8CUY - chains A and B; structure by electron microscopy, 2.40 A resolution.

[Chain A (and B)]
Protein: Polyketide synthase PKS13
Organism: Mycolicibacterium smegmatis MC2 155
Notes: EC 2.3.1.94; fragment: The gene for Mycobacterium smegmatis polyketide synthase 13 (Pks13) was tagged with TEV-cleavable GFP at its C-terminus and purified from its natural source with anti-GFP nanobody beads. GFP was cleaved to yield the full-length Pks13.; chain B of this document is another copy of the same molecule, construct and numbering; everything in this record applies to it too
UniProtKB: I7FMV0 (I7FMV0_MYCS2); residues 1-1816 here correspond to UniProt positions 26-1841 (UniProt number = residue number + 25)
Amino-acid sequence (1816 residues; numbered 1 to 1816; the number before each row is that of its first residue):
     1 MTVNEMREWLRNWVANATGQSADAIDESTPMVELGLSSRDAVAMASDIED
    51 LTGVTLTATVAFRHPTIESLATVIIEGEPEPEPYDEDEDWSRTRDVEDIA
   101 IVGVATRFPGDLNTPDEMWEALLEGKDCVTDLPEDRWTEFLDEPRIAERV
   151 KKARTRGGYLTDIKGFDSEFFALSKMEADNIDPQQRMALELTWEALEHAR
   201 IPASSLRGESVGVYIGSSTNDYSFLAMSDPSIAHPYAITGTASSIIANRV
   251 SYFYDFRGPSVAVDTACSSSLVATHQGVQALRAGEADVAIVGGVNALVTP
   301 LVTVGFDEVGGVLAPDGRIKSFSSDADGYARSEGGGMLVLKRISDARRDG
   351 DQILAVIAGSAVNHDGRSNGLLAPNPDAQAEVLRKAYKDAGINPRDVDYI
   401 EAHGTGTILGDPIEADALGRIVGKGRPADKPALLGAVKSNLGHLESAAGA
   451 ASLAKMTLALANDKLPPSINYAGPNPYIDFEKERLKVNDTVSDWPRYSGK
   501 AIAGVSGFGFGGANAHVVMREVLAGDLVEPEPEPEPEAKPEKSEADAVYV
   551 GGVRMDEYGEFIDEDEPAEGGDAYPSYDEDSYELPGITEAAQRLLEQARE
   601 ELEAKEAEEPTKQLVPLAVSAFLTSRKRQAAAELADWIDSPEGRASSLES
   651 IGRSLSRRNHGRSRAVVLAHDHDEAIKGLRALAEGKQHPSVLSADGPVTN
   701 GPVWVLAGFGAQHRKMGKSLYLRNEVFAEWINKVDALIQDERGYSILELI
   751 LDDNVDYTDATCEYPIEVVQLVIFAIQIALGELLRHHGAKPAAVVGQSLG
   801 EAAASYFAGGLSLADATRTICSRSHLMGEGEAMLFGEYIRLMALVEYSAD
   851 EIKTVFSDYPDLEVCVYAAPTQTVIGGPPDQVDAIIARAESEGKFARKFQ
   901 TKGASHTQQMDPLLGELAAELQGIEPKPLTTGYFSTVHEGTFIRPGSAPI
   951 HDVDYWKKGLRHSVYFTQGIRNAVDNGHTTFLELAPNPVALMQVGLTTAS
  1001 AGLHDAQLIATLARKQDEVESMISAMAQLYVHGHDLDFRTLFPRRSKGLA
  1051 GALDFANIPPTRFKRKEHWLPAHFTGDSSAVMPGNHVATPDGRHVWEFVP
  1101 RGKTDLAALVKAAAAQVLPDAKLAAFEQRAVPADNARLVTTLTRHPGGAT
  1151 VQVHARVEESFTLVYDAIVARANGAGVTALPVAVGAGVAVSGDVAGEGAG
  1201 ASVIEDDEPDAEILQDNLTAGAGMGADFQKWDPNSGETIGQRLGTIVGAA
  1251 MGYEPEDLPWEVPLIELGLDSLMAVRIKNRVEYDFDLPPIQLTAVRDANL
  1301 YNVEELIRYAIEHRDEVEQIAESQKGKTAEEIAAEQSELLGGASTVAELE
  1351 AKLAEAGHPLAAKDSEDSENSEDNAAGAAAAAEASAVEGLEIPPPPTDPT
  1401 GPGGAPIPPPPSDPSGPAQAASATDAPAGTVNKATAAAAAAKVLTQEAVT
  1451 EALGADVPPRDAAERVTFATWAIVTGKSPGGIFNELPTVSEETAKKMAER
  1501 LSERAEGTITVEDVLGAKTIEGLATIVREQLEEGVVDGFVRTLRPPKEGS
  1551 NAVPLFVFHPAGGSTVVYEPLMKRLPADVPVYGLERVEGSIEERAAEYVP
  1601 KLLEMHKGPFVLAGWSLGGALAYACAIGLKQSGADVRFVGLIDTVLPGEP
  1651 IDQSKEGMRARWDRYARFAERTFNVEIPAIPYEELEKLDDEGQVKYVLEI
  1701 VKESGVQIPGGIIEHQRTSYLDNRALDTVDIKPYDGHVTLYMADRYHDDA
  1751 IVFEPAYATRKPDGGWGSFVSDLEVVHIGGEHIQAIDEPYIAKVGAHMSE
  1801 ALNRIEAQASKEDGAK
Unresolved in the structure: 530-587, 1075-1816 (chain B: 1-88, 530-587, 1075-1816)
Covalently attached groups: 4'-phosphopantetheine (PNS) linked to Ser38; unknown ligand (UNL) linked to Cys267, Ser798
Residues lining bound ligands: 4'-phosphopantetheine (PNS): Arg39, Ala58, Thr59, Phe62, Ala461, Asn462, Asp463, Ala1052
What the authors report for this chain:
  - post-translational modification sites: Ser38
  - binding site for 4'-phosphopantetheine: Ser38
  - binding site for unknown ligand: Cys267, Phe709, Ser798
  - contacts within the chain: Arg63-Arg496 (pi stacking), Glu88-Arg384 (hydrogen bond), Phe709-Phe899 (pi stacking), Arg897-Phe899 (cation-pi contact), His906-Gly959 (backbone contact), His906-His962 (backbone contact)
  - catalytic residues: Ser798, Arg823, Ser905, His906

[Interface between chain A and chain B]
Contacting residue pairs (102; chain A residue first):
  Arg94(A) with Ala283(B)
  Arg145(A) with Ser231(B)
  Ile146(A) with Pro230(B), hydrophobic
  Arg207(A) with Arg367(B)
  Asn220(A) with Asn220(B)
  Phe224(A) with Phe224(B), hydrophobic; Met227(B), hydrophobic
  Met227(A) with Phe224(B), hydrophobic; Met227(B), hydrophobic; Leu301(B), hydrophobic
  Pro230(A) with Ile146(B), hydrophobic
  Pro235(A) with Gly305(B); Glu308(B); Val309(B), hydrophobic
  Thr239(A) with Phe510(B)
  Ser243(A) with Asp264(B)
  Ser244(A) with Asp264(B); Thr265(B); Ala266(B)
  Ile245(A) with Phe510(B), hydrophobic
  Asn248(A) with His364(B); Gly511(B)
  Ser251(A) with His364(B)
  Tyr252(A) with His364(B); Gly366(B); Arg367(B), hydrogen bond (backbone-side chain); Ser368(B); Gly370(B); Leu371(B)
  Phe253(A) with Arg367(B), hydrogen bond (backbone-side chain)
  Asp255(A) with Gly366(B); Arg367(B), hydrogen bond (side chain-backbone)
  Phe256(A) with His364(B); Gly366(B)
  Arg257(A) with Asn363(B); His364(B); Asp365(B), hydrogen bond (side chain-backbone); Gly366(B)
  Gly258(A) with Asn363(B); His364(B), hydrogen bond (backbone-backbone)
  Pro259(A) with Val362(B)
  Ser260(A) with Thr265(B); His364(B)
  Val261(A) with Val263(B), hydrophobic; Thr265(B); Val272(B), hydrophobic; Gln276(B)
  Ala262(A) with Ala262(B); Val263(B); Asp264(B), hydrogen bond (backbone-backbone)
  Val263(A) with Val261(B), hydrophobic; Ala262(B)
  Asp264(A) with Ser243(B); Ser244(B); Ala262(B), hydrogen bond (backbone-backbone)
  Thr265(A) with Ser244(B); Ser260(B); Val261(B)
  Ala266(A) with Ser244(B)
  Val272(A) with Val261(B), hydrophobic
  His275(A) with Glu285(B), salt bridge
  Gln276(A) with Val261(B); Gln276(B), hydrogen bond
  Ala283(A) with Arg94(B)
  Glu285(A) with His275(B), salt bridge; Lys385(B), hydrogen bond (backbone-side chain)
  Leu301(A) with Met227(B), hydrophobic; Pro230(B), hydrophobic
  Gly305(A) with Pro235(B)
  Phe306(A) with Ile238(B), hydrophobic
  Glu308(A) with Pro235(B)
  Val309(A) with Pro235(B), hydrophobic
  Val362(A) with Pro259(B)
  Asn363(A) with Arg257(B); Gly258(B); Pro259(B)
  His364(A) with Asn248(B), hydrogen bond (side chain-backbone); Ser251(B); Tyr252(B); Phe256(B); Arg257(B); Gly258(B), hydrogen bond (backbone-backbone); Ser260(B)
  Asp365(A) with Arg257(B), hydrogen bond (backbone-side chain)
  Gly366(A) with Ser251(B); Tyr252(B); Asp255(B); Phe256(B); Arg257(B)
  Arg367(A) with Arg207(B); Tyr252(B), hydrogen bond (side chain-backbone); Phe253(B), hydrogen bond (side chain-backbone); Asp255(B), hydrogen bond (backbone-side chain)
  Ser368(A) with Tyr252(B)
  Gly370(A) with Tyr252(B)
  Leu371(A) with Arg249(B); Tyr252(B)
  Leu372(A) with Thr239(B)
  Lys385(A) with Glu285(B), hydrogen bond (side chain-backbone)
  Phe510(A) with Thr239(B); Ile245(B), hydrophobic
  Gly511(A) with Asn248(B)
Also at the interface, not in a pair above, chain A (61 interface residues in all): Ser223, Asp229, Ser231, Ala233, Ile238, Arg249, Val302, Asn375, Ala513
Also at the interface, not in a pair above, chain B (61 interface residues in all): Arg145, Ser223, Asp229, Ala233, Val302, Phe306, Leu372, Asn375, Ala513

[In short]
Chain A and chain B each contribute 61 residues to their interface, with 16 hydrogen bonds and 2 salt bridges.
Polar contacts include His275(A)-Glu285(B), Tyr252(A)-Arg367(B) and Phe253(A)-Arg367(B). 4'-phosphopantetheine
is covalently linked to Ser38(A). The paper reports catalytic residues Ser798(A), Arg823(A) and Ser905(A)
among others; a binding site for unknown ligand at Cys267(A), Phe709(A) and Ser798(A).
Chain A and chain B are both Polyketide synthase PKS13 (Mycolicibacterium smegmatis MC2 155); the structure,
ACP1-KS-AT domains of mycobacterial Pks13, was determined by electron microscopy together with 7UK4, 8CUZ,
8CV0 and 8CV1 from the same study.
